PDB entry 4JYH | X-ray diffraction, 2.60 A resolution | chains B and C of the 4 polymer chains in the assembly

== Chain B ==
Molecule: Retinoic acid receptor beta
Source organism: Homo sapiens
Notes: fragment: Ligand binding domain
UniProtKB: P10826 (RARB_HUMAN); residues 169-414 here correspond to UniProt positions 176-421 (UniProt number = residue number + 7)
Amino-acid sequence (267 residues; each row starts with the number of its first residue):
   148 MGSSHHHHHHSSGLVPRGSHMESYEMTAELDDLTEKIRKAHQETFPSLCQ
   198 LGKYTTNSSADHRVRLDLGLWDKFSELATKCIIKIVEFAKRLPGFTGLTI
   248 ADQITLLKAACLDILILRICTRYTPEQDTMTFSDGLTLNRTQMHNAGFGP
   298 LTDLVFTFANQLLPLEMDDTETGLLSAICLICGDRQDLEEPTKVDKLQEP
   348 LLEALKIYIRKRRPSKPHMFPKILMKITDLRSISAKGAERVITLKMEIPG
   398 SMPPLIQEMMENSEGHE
Unresolved in the structure: 148-169, 409-414
Differences from the reference sequence: expression tag (148-168)
Small-molecule neighbours: JYH (4-{[(8-phenylnaphthalen-2-yl)carbonyl]amino}benzoic acid): F192, W218, F221, L224, A225, C228, L259, L262, I263, R265, I266, R269, F279, S280, F295, L298, V302, G384, V388, L391, M399, I403
What the authors report for this chain:
  - mutagenesis - I263M: decreased signaling in response to JYH
  - mutagenesis - L298F: unchanged binding to JYH

== Chain C ==
Molecule: Nuclear receptor coactivator 1
Notes: EC 2.3.1.48
UniProtKB: Q15788 (NCOA1_HUMAN); residues 629-641 here correspond to UniProt positions 686-698 (UniProt number = residue number + 57)
Amino-acid sequence (13 residues; each row starts with the number of its first residue):
   629 RHKILHRLLQEGS
Unresolved in the structure: 629, 640-641
Swiss-Prot annotation at these positions:
  - motif: L633 to L637 (LXXLL motif 4)
  - modified residue: S641 (Phosphoserine)

== Interface between chain B and chain C ==
Residue-residue contacts - 19 pairs, chain B then chain C:
  K237(B) - L636(C)  hydrogen bond (side chain-backbone)
  K237(B) - L637(C)
  K237(B) - E639(C)
  I247(B) - H634(C)
  I247(B) - L637(C)  hydrophobic
  Q250(B) - L637(C)
  I251(B) - H630(C)
  I251(B) - L633(C)  hydrophobic
  I251(B) - L637(C)  hydrophobic
  K255(B) - H630(C)
  P401(B) - I632(C)  hydrophobic
  L402(B) - I632(C)
  L402(B) - L633(C)  hydrophobic
  E405(B) - H630(C)
  E405(B) - K631(C)  hydrogen bond (side chain-backbone)
  E405(B) - I632(C)  hydrogen bond (side chain-backbone)
  E405(B) - L633(C)  hydrogen bond (side chain-backbone)
  M406(B) - L633(C)  hydrophobic
  E408(B) - H630(C)  salt bridge
Interface residues without a listed pair, chain B (13 interface residues in all): V233, F242, L254
Interface residues without a listed pair, chain C (9 interface residues in all): Q638

== Summary ==
13 residues of chain B face 9 of chain C across their interface, with 4 hydrogen bonds and 1 salt bridge.
Polar pairs include E408(B)-H630(C), K237(B)-L636(C) and E405(B)-K631(C). Ligands of chain B: compound JYH.
From the paper: I263M of chain B reduces signaling in response to JYH; L298F of chain B leaves binding to JYH
unchanged.
Chain B is Retinoic acid receptor beta (Homo sapiens) and chain C is Nuclear receptor coactivator 1; the
structure, Crystal structure of RARbeta LBD in complex with selective agonist BMS948
[4-{[(8-phenylnaphthalen-2-yl)carbonyl]amino}benzoic acid], was determined by X-ray diffraction (same
publication as 4JYG and 4JYI).
